4ZHQ - chains D and E of the 6 polymer chains in the assembly; structure by X-ray diffraction, 2.55 A resolution.

# Chain D
Protein: Tubulin beta chain
From: Sus scrofa
UniProtKB: P02554 (TBB_PIG); the author numbering skips numbers that UniProt does not, so the offset changes along the chain: 1-42 = UniProt 1-42; 45-360 = UniProt 43-358; 369-455 = UniProt 359-445
Sequence (445 residues; each row starts with the number of its first residue; note: 10 numbers in that range are skipped by the numbering (no residue carries them; nothing is unmodelled there)):
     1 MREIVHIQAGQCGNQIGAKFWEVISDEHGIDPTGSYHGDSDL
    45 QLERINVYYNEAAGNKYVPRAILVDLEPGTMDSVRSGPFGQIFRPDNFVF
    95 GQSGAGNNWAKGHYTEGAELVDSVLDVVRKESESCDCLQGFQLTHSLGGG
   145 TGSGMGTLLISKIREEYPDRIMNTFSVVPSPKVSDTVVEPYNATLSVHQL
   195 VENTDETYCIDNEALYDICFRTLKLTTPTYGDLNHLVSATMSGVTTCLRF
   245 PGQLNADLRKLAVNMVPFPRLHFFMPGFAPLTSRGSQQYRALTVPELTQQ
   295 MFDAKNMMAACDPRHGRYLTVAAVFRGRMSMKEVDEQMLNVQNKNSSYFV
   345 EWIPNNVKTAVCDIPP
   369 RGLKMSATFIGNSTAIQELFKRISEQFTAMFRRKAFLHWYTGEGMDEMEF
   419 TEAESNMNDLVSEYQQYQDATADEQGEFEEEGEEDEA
Unresolved in the structure: 277-285, 442-455
Swiss-Prot annotation at these positions:
  - motif: M1 to I4 (MREI motif)
  - binding site (GTP): Q11, E71, S140, G144, T145, G146, N206, N228
  - binding site (Mg(2+)): E71
  - modified residue: S40 (Phosphoserine), K60 (N6-acetyllysine), S174 (Phosphoserine), T287 (Phosphothreonine), T292 (Phosphothreonine), R320 (Omega-N-methylarginine), E448 (5-glutamyl polyglutamate)
  - cross-link (Glycyl lysine isopeptide (Lys-Gly)): K60 (interchain with G-Cter in ubiquitin), K326 (interchain with G-Cter in ubiquitin)
Ion coordination: Mg2+: Q11 (together with GDP)
Ligand contacts: GDP (guanosine-5'-diphosphate): G10, Q11, C12, Q15, I16, D69, N101, S140, G142, G143, G144, T145, G146, S147, V171, P173, V177, S178, E183, N206, L209, Y224, L227, N228, V231
From the paper describing this entry:
  - binding site for the ligand 4Q5: Q15, D179, T223, Y224, G225, R278

# Chain E
Protein: Stathmin-4
From: Rattus norvegicus
UniProtKB: P63043 (STMN4_RAT); residues 5-145 here correspond to UniProt positions 49-189 (UniProt number = residue number + 44)
Sequence (143 residues; each row starts with the number of its first residue):
     3 MADMEVIELNKCTSGQSFEVILKPPSFDGVPEFNASLPRRRDPSLEEIQK
    53 KLEAAEERRKYQEAELLKHLAEKREHEREVIQKAIEENNNFIKMAKEKLA
   103 QKMESNKENREAHLAAMLERLQEKDKHAEEVRKNKELKEEASR
Unresolved in the structure: 3-5, 29-43, 144-145
Construct notes: expression tag (3-4)
Swiss-Prot annotation at these positions:
  - modified residue: S46 (Phosphoserine)

# Chain D / chain E interface
Residue-residue contacts - 24 pairs, chain D then chain E:
  Y108(D) - H129(E)  hydrogen bond
  Y108(D) - A130(E)  hydrophobic
  Y108(D) - V133(E)  hydrophobic
  Y108(D) - R134(E)  hydrogen bond (backbone-side chain)
  A112(D) - R134(E)
  S155(D) - L123(E)
  S155(D) - K126(E)
  K156(D) - D127(E)  salt bridge
  R158(D) - L123(E)
  E159(D) - L120(E)
  E159(D) - L123(E)
  E159(D) - D127(E)
  P162(D) - L116(E)  hydrophobic
  P162(D) - M119(E)  hydrophobic
  Q193(D) - K126(E)  hydrogen bond
  N197(D) - K126(E)
  T409(D) - K140(E)  hydrogen bond (backbone-side chain)
  G410(D) - K137(E)
  E411(D) - V133(E)
  E411(D) - K137(E)  salt bridge
  G412(D) - V133(E)
  G412(D) - N136(E)
  G412(D) - K137(E)
  E417(D) - H129(E)  salt bridge
Also at the interface, not in a pair above, chain D (17 interface residues in all): T109, D163, M413
Also at the interface, not in a pair above, chain E (15 interface residues in all): R112, Q124

# Summary
Chain D and chain E form an interface of 17 and 15 residues respectively, with 4 hydrogen bonds and 3 salt
bridges. Among the polar pairs are K156(D)-D127(E), E411(D)-K137(E) and E417(D)-H129(E). Chain D binds GDP.
From the paper: a binding site for the ligand 4Q5 at Q15(D), D179(D) and T223(D) among others.
Here chain D is Tubulin beta chain (Sus scrofa) and chain E is Stathmin-4 (Rattus norvegicus). Entry 4ZHQ
(Crystal structure of Tubulin-Stathmin-TTL-MMAE Complex) was determined by X-ray diffraction (same publication
as 4ZI7, 4ZOL and 5BMV).
